PDB entry 6V1X | electron microscopy, 3.50 A resolution | chains A and D of the 4 polymer chains in the assembly

# Chain A (and D)
Name: Potassium channel KAT1
Source organism: Arabidopsis thaliana
Notes: chain D of this document is another copy of the same molecule, construct and numbering; everything in this record applies to it too
UniProtKB: Q39128 (KAT1_ARATH); numbering as in UniProt (aligned over 1-502)
Sequence (512 residues; numbered 1 to 512; the number before each row is that of its first residue):
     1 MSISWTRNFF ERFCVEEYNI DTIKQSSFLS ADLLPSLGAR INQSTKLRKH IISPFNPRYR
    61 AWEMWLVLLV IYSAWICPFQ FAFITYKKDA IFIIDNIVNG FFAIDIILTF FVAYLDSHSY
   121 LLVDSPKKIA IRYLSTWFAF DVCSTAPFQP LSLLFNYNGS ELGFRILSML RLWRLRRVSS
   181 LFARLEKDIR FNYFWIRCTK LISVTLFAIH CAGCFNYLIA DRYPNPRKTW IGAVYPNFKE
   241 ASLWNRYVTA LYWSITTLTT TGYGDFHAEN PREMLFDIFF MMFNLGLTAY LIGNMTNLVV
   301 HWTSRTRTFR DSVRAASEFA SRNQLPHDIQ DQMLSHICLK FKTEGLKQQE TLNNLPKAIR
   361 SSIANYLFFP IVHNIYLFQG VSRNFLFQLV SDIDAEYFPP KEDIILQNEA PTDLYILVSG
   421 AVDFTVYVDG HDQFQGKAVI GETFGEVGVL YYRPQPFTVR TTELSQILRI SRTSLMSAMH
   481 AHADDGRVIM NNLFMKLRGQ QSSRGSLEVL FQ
Disordered / not traced: 1-49, 158-160, 499-512
Construct notes: expression tag (503-512)
Residues lining bound ligands:
  - (3beta,5beta,14beta,17alpha)-cholestan-3-ol (QNJ): Leu-172, Leu-175, Arg-176, Ser-179, Val-204, Phe-207, Ala-208, Ala-212, Phe-280, Phe-283
  - QNP ((2S)-1-(nonanoyloxy)-3-(phosphonooxy)propan-2-yl tetradecanoate): Trp-75, Leu-175, Val-178, Ser-179, Arg-197, Lys-200, Ser-203, Val-204, Phe-207, Phe-283, Gly-286, Leu-287, Tyr-290
Reported in the primary citation:
  - contacts within the chain: Val-70/Phe-102 (hydrophobic contact)
  - mutagenesis - R197K, K200Q, R310K: unchanged expression
  - binding site for QNP: Arg-197, Lys-200, Tyr-290

# Chain A / chain D interface
Contacting residue pairs (57):
  Leu-206(A) with Met-282(D), hydrophobic
  Tyr-235(A) with Glu-269(D); Met-274(D)
  Trp-244(A) with Leu-275(D), hydrophobic
  Thr-249(A) with Met-274(D)
  Tyr-252(A) with Ala-268(D); Met-274(D), hydrophobic
  Ile-255(A) with Ile-278(D); Met-281(D); Met-282(D), hydrophobic
  Thr-256(A) with Met-281(D)
  Thr-259(A) with Thr-260(D); Met-281(D); Leu-285(D)
  Thr-260(A) with Thr-260(D)
  Thr-261(A) with Thr-261(D); Gly-262(D); Met-281(D)
  Gly-262(A) with Gly-262(D)
  Tyr-263(A) with Thr-257(D); Gly-262(D); Tyr-263(D); Gly-264(D)
  Asp-265(A) with His-267(D), salt bridge
  Leu-291(A) with Leu-285(D), hydrophobic
  Ile-292(A) with Ile-292(D), hydrophobic
  Met-295(A) with Ala-289(D), hydrophobic
  Thr-296(A) with Gly-293(D)
  Val-299(A) with Tyr-290(D), hydrophobic; Gly-293(D); Asn-294(D); Asn-297(D)
  Val-300(A) with Asn-297(D), hydrogen bond (backbone-side chain)
  Thr-303(A) with Arg-197(D)
  Thr-306(A) with Tyr-193(D)
  Arg-307(A) with His-301(D), hydrogen bond
  Arg-310(A) with Glu-186(D); Asp-188(D); Ile-189(D), hydrogen bond (side chain-backbone); Phe-191(D), hydrogen bond (side chain-backbone); Tyr-193(D)
  Asp-311(A) with His-301(D), salt bridge
  Arg-314(A) with Asn-192(D), hydrogen bond
  Ala-315(A) with Thr-351(D)
  Phe-319(A) with Gln-348(D); Leu-352(D), hydrophobic
  Arg-322(A) with Glu-344(D); Gln-348(D)
  Leu-325(A) with Tyr-366(D), hydrophobic
  Ile-329(A) with Ser-362(D); Ile-363(D), hydrophobic
  Gln-332(A) with Ile-359(D)
  Cys-338(A) with Ile-189(D), hydrophobic
  Lys-340(A) with Asn-354(D), hydrogen bond (side chain-backbone)
  Lys-342(A) with Tyr-120(D)
  Thr-343(A) with Tyr-120(D)
  Tyr-397(A) with Tyr-120(D)
Other interface residues (no listed pair), chain A (49 interface residues in all): Asn-245, Val-248, Leu-251, Phe-309, Val-313, Glu-318, Asn-323, Gln-324, Pro-326, Met-333, His-336, Phe-341, Leu-464
Other interface residues (no listed pair), chain D (51 interface residues in all): Lys-187, Trp-253, Asp-265, Pro-271, Asp-277, Thr-296, Arg-305, Thr-343, Lys-347, Leu-355, Pro-356, Leu-367
From the paper, about this interface:
  - interface residues, chain A: Val-299(A)

# In short
Chain A and chain D form an interface of 49 and 51 residues respectively; the contacts include 6 hydrogen
bonds and 2 salt bridges. Polar contacts include Asp-265(A)/His-267(D), Asp-311(A)/His-301(D) and
Val-300(A)/Asn-297(D). From the paper: a binding site for QNP at Arg-197(A), Lys-200(A) and Tyr-290(A); R197K,
K200Q and R310K of chain A leave expression unchanged.
Chain A and chain D are both Potassium channel KAT1 (Arabidopsis thaliana); the structure, Cryo-EM Structure
of the Hyperpolarization-Activated Potassium Channel KAT1: Tetramer, was determined by electron microscopy
together with 6V1Y from the same study.
